Entry 1E6V (X-ray diffraction, 2.70 A resolution); this record covers chains A and B of the 6 polymer chains in the assembly.

# Chain A
Protein: Methyl-coenzyme M reductase I alpha subunit
Organism: Methanopyrus kandleri
UniProt: Q49605 (MCRA_METKA); numbering as in UniProt (aligned over 1-553)
Chain sequence (553 residues; each row starts with the number of its first residue):
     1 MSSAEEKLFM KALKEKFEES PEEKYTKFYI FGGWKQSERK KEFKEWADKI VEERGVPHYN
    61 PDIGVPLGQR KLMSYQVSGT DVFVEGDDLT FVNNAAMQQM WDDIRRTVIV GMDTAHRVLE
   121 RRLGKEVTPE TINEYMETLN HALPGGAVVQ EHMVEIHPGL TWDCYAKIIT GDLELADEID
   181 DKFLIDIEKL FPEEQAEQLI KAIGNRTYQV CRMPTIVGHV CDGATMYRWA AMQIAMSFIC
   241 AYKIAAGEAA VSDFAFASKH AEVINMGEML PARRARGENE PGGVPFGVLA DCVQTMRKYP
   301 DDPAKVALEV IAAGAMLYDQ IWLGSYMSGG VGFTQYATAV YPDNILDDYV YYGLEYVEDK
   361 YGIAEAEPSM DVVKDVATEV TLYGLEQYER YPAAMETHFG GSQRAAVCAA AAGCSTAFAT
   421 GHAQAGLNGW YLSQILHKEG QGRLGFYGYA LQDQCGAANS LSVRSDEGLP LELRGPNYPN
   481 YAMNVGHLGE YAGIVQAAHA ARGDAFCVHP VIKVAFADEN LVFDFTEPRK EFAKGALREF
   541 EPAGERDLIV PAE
Unresolved in the structure: 1-7, 553
Bound ions: factor 430 Ni: Gln-150 (together with 1-thioethanesulfonic acid)
Ligand contacts:
  - 1-thioethanesulfonic acid (COM): Tyr-336, Phe-446, Tyr-447
  - factor 430 (F43), molecule 1: Gly-146, Ala-147, Val-148, Val-149, Gln-150, Met-153, Val-154, Met-232, Gln-233, Met-236, Ile-239, Ala-246, Gly-247
  - factor 430 (F43), molecule 2: Gly-329, Gly-330, Val-331, Gly-332, Phe-333, Thr-334, Gln-335, Tyr-336, Phe-399, Gly-400, Gly-401, Ser-402, Gln-403, Gly-445, Phe-446
  - Coenzyme B (TP7), molecule 1: Arg-228, Lys-259, His-260
  - Coenzyme B (TP7), molecule 2: Arg-273, Arg-274, Leu-323, Met-327, Ser-328, Phe-333, Phe-446, Ala-482, Met-483, Asn-484, Val-485

# Chain B
Protein: Methyl-coenzyme M reductase I beta subunit
Organism: Methanopyrus kandleri
UniProt: Q49601 (Q49601); residues 1-443 here = UniProt positions 1-443
Chain sequence (443 residues; each row starts with the number of its first residue):
     1 MAREAKDTVD LYDDRGNCVA EEVPIEVLSP MRNEAIQSIV NDIKRTVAVD LEGIENALQN
    61 ATVGGKGMKI PGREMDVDIV DNAEAIADEI EKMIRVYQDD DTNVEPMYDG KRLLVQLPSE
   121 RVKVMADPYS GTLQAGMAVV HAIIDVCEVD MWDANMVKAA VFGRYPQTID YFGGNVASML
   181 DVPMKQEGVG YALRNIMVNH IVAATRKNTM QAVCLAATLQ QTAMFEMGDA LGPFERLHLL
   241 GYAYQGLNAD NMVYDIVKKH GKEGTVGTVV REVVERALED GVIEVKEELP SFKVYKANDM
   301 DLWNAYAAAG LVAAVMVNQG AARAAQGVSA TILYYNDLLE YETGLPGVDF GRAEGTAVGF
   361 SFFSHSIYGG GGPGIFHGNH IVTRHSKGFA IPPVAAAMAL DAGTQMFSPE VTSKLIGDVF
   421 GEIDEFREPM KYITEAAAEE AKR
Unresolved in the structure: 1-6, 443
Sequence notes: cloning artifact (49, 98, 220)
Ligand contacts:
  - 1-thioethanesulfonic acid (COM): Phe-362, Ser-366, Tyr-368
  - factor 430 (F43): Ser-366, Ile-367, Tyr-368
  - Coenzyme B (TP7): Phe-362, Phe-363, Tyr-368, Gly-369, Gly-370, His-380, Ile-381, Val-382

# Interface between chain A and chain B
Residue-residue contacts - 56 pairs, chain A then chain B:
  Ala-272(A) / Met-184(B)
  Ala-272(A) / Lys-185(B)
  Arg-273(A) / Glu-187(B)
  Arg-273(A) / His-377(B)
  Arg-273(A) / His-380(B)  hydrogen bond
  Arg-273(A) / Ile-381(B)
  Arg-274(A) / Glu-187(B)  salt bridge
  Arg-274(A) / Ile-381(B)
  Ser-328(A) / Tyr-368(B)
  Phe-333(A) / Tyr-368(B)  hydrophobic
  Lys-438(A) / Asp-337(B)  salt bridge
  Glu-439(A) / Tyr-341(B)  hydrogen bond
  Phe-446(A) / Phe-362(B)  hydrophobic
  Tyr-447(A) / Val-358(B)
  Tyr-447(A) / Ser-361(B)
  Tyr-447(A) / Phe-362(B)  hydrophobic
  Tyr-447(A) / His-365(B)
  Gly-448(A) / Val-358(B)
  Gly-448(A) / Phe-362(B)
  Ala-450(A) / Val-358(B)
  Leu-451(A) / Gly-355(B)
  Leu-451(A) / Val-358(B)
  Leu-451(A) / Gly-359(B)
  Leu-451(A) / His-385(B)
  Gln-454(A) / Gly-351(B)
  Gln-454(A) / Arg-352(B)
  Gln-454(A) / Glu-354(B)
  Gln-454(A) / Gly-355(B)
  Cys-455(A) / Arg-352(B)
  Cys-455(A) / Gly-355(B)
  Ala-458(A) / Phe-350(B)
  Ala-458(A) / Arg-352(B)
  Asn-459(A) / Arg-352(B)  hydrogen bond
  Arg-464(A) / Asp-229(B)  salt bridge
  Arg-464(A) / Phe-234(B)
  Arg-464(A) / His-238(B)
  Arg-464(A) / Arg-352(B)
  Arg-464(A) / Lys-387(B)
  Ser-465(A) / Met-227(B)
  Ser-465(A) / Asp-229(B)  hydrogen bond
  Ser-465(A) / Lys-387(B)
  Asp-466(A) / Tyr-191(B)  hydrogen bond
  Asp-466(A) / Arg-384(B)  salt bridge
  Asp-466(A) / Lys-387(B)  salt bridge
  Glu-467(A) / Arg-352(B)  salt bridge
  Glu-467(A) / Lys-387(B)  salt bridge
  Pro-479(A) / Ile-381(B)
  Pro-479(A) / Arg-384(B)
  Pro-479(A) / His-385(B)
  Asn-480(A) / His-385(B)  hydrogen bond
  Ala-482(A) / Ile-381(B)  hydrophobic
  Met-483(A) / Phe-363(B)  hydrophobic
  Met-483(A) / Ile-381(B)
  Met-483(A) / Val-382(B)  hydrophobic
  Met-483(A) / His-385(B)
  Asn-484(A) / Phe-362(B)
Interface residues without a listed pair, chain A (28 interface residues in all): Pro-271, Ile-435, Tyr-449
Interface residues without a listed pair, chain B (31 interface residues in all): Gln-186, Thr-356

# Overview
28 residues of chain A face 31 of chain B across their interface; the contacts include 6 hydrogen bonds and 7
salt bridges. Polar pairs include Arg-274(A)/Glu-187(B), Lys-438(A)/Asp-337(B) and Arg-464(A)/Asp-229(B).
Chain A is Methyl-coenzyme M reductase I alpha subunit and chain B is Methyl-coenzyme M reductase I beta
subunit, both from Methanopyrus kandleri; the structure, Methyl-coenzyme M reductase from Methanopyrus
kandleri, was determined by X-ray diffraction (same publication as 1E6Y).
